PDB entry 6SLI | X-ray diffraction, 3.38 A resolution | chains A and P of the 3 polymer chains in the assembly

== Chain A ==
Molecule: Lipoprotein RagB
Organism: Porphyromonas gingivalis (strain ATCC BAA-308 / W83)
UniProt: F5H948 (F5H948_PORGI); residues 20-501 here = UniProt positions 20-501
Chain sequence (488 residues; numbered 20 to 507; the number before each row is that of its first residue):
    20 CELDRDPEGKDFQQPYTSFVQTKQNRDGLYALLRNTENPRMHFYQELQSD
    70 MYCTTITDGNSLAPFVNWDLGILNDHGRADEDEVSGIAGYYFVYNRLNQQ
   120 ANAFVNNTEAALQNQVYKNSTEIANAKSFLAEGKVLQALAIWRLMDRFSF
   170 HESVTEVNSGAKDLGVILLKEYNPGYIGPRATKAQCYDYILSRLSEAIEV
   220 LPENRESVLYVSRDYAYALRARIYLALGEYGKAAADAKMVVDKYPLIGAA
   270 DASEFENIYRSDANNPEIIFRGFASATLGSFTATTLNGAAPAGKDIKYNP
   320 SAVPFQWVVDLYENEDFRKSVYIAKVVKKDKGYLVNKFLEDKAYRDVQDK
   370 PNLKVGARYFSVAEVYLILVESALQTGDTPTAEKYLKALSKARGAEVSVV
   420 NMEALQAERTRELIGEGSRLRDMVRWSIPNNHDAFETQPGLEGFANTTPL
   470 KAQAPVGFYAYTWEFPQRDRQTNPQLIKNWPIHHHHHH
Unresolved in the structure: 502-507
Construct notes: expression tag (502-507)
Covalent attachments: compound 5PL linked to Cys20
What the authors report for this chain:
  - binding site for Asttggnsqrggg: Asp99 to Glu102
  - binding site for Asttggnsqrggg: Asp101

== Chain P ==
Molecule: Ala-ser-thr-thr-gly-gly-asn-ser-gln-arg-gly-ser-gly
Organism: Porphyromonas gingivalis W83
Chain sequence (13 residues; row label = number of the first residue in the row):
     1 ASTTGGNSQRGSG

== Chain A / chain P interface ==
Pairs across the interface (9):
  Gly78(A) - Thr3(P)
  Gly78(A) - Thr4(P)  hydrogen bond (backbone-backbone)
  Gly78(A) - Gly5(P)
  Asn79(A) - Gly5(P)  hydrogen bond (side chain-backbone)
  Ser80(A) - Thr4(P)
  Arg97(A) - Gln9(P)
  Arg97(A) - Arg10(P)
  Asp99(A) - Gln9(P)  hydrogen bond
  Asp101(A) - Arg10(P)  salt bridge
Also at the interface, not in a pair above, chain A (8 interface residues in all): Thr76, Ile91
Also at the interface, not in a pair above, chain P (7 interface residues in all): Ala1, Ser2

== Overview ==
8 residues of chain A and 7 residues of chain P are in contact; the contacts include 3 hydrogen bonds and 1
salt bridge. Polar contacts include Asp101(A)-Arg10(P), Asn79(A)-Gly5(P) and Asp99(A)-Gln9(P). Covalently
linked compound 5PL: at Cys20(A). From the paper: a binding site for Asttggnsqrggg at Asp99(A) and Asp101(A).
Here chain A is Lipoprotein RagB (Porphyromonas gingivalis (strain ATCC BAA-308 / W83)) and chain P is
Ala-ser-thr-thr-gly-gly-asn-ser-gln-arg-gly-ser-gly (Porphyromonas gingivalis W83). Entry 6SLI (Structure of
the RagAB peptide transporter) was determined by X-ray diffraction, deposited together with 6SLJ, 6SLN, 6SM3,
6SML and 6SMQ.
